Entry 2ROC (solution NMR); this record covers chains A and B.

Chain A:
Name: Induced myeloid leukemia cell differentiation protein Mcl-1 homolog
Organism: Mus musculus
Reference sequence: P97287 (MCL1_MOUSE); numbering as in UniProt (aligned over 152-308)
Chain sequence (162 residues; each row starts with the number of its first residue):
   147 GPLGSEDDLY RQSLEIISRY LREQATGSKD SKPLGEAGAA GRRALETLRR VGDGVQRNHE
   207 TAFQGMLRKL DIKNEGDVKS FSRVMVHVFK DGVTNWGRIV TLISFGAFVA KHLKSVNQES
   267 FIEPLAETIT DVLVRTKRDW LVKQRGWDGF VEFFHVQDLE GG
Sequence notes: expression tag (147-151)
Swiss-Prot annotation at these positions:
  - motif: Ala190 to Asn204 (BH3), Val234 to Ala253 (BH1), Asp285 to Phe300 (BH2)
  - cross-link (Glycyl lysine isopeptide (Lys-Gly)): Lys175 (interchain with G-Cter in ubiquitin), Lys178 (interchain with G-Cter in ubiquitin)
From the paper describing this entry:
  - conformationally variable residues (helix shift): His233
  - specificity-determining residues: Arg214, Lys215

Chain B:
Name: Bcl-2-binding component 3
Organism: Mus musculus
Notes: fragment: BH3 domain, residues 130-155
Reference sequence: Q99ML1 (BBC3_MOUSE); residues 130-155 here = UniProt positions 130-155
Chain sequence (27 residues; row label = number of the first residue in the row):
   130 EEEWAREIGA QLRRIADDLN AQYERRM
Sequence notes: engineered mutation Ile144 (Met in Q99ML1); expression tag (156)
Swiss-Prot annotation at these positions:
  - motif: Ile137 to Gln151 (BH3)
From the paper describing this entry:
  - conformationally variable residues (order/disorder transition): Glu132 to Glu153
  - mutagenesis - M144I (Kd 0.69 nM): increased binding to Induced myeloid leukemia cell differentiation protein Mcl-1 homolog (chain A)
  - specificity-determining residues: Glu136

Interface between chain A and chain B:
Pairs across the interface - 41 pairs, chain A then chain B:
  Val197(A) with Leu148(B)
  His205(A) with Ile144(B)
  Ala208(A) with Gln140(B)
  Phe209(A) with Leu141(B); Ile144(B)
  Met212(A) with Ile137(B); Gln140(B); Leu141(B)
  Lys215(A) with Ile137(B)
  Leu216(A) with Trp133(B); Ile137(B)
  Ser226(A) with Trp133(B)
  Val230(A) with Ile137(B)
  His233(A) with Glu131(B); Ala134(B); Arg135(B); Gly138(B)
  Val234(A) with Gly138(B); Leu141(B); Arg142(B)
  Asp237(A) with Arg142(B)
  Asn241(A) with Asn149(B)
  Trp242(A) with Asn149(B)
  Gly243(A) with Ala145(B); Leu148(B); Asn149(B)
  Arg244(A) with Arg142(B); Ala145(B); Asp146(B)
  Thr247(A) with Leu141(B); Ala145(B)
  Phe251(A) with Leu141(B)
  Phe299(A) with Asn149(B); Tyr152(B); Glu153(B)
  Phe300(A) with Leu148(B); Asn149(B); Tyr152(B)
  Val302(A) with Met156(B)
  Gln303(A) with Arg155(B); Met156(B)
Interface residues without a listed pair, chain A (24 interface residues in all): Val201, Leu248
From the paper, about this interface:
  - interface residues, chain A: Val197(A), Met212(A), Val230(A), His233(A), Val234(A), Thr247(A), Phe251(A)

Overview:
24 residues of chain A and 18 residues of chain B are in contact. From the paper: M144I of chain B increases
binding to Induced myeloid leukemia cell differentiation protein Mcl-1 homolog (chain A); interface residues
Val197(A), Met212(A) and Val230(A) among others.
Here chain A is Induced myeloid leukemia cell differentiation protein Mcl-1 homolog and chain B is
Bcl-2-binding component 3, both from Mus musculus. Entry 2ROC (Solution structure of Mcl-1 Complexed with
Puma) was determined by solution NMR together with 2ROD from the same study.
